Entry 8ZDO (electron microscopy, 2.97 A resolution); this record covers chains s and t of the 39 polymer chains in the assembly.

# Chain s (and t)
Name: Baseplate hub protein (gp18)
Organism: Mycolicibacterium smegmatis MC2 155
Notes: chain t of this document is another copy of the same molecule, construct and numbering; everything in this record applies to it too
Sequence (587 residues; each row starts with the number of its first residue):
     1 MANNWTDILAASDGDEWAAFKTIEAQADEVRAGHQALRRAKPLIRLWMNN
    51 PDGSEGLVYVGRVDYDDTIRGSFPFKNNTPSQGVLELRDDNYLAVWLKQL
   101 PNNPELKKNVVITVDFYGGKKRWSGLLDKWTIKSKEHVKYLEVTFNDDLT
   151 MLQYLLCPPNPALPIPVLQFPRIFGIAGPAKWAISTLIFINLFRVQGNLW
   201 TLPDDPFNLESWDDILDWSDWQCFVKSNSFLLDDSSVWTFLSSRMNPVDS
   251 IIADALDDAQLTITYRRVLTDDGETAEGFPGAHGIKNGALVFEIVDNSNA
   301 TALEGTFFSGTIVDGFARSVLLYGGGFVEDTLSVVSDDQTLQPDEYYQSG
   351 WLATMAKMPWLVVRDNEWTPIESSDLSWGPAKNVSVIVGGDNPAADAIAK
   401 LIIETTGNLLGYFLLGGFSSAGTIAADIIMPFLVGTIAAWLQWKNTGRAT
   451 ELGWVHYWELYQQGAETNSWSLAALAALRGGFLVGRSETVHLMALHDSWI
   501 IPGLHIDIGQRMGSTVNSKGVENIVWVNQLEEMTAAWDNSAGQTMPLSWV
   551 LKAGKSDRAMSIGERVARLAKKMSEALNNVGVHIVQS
Disordered / not traced: 1

# Chain s / chain t interface
Residue-residue contacts (144; chain s residue first):
  Asn49(s) - Leu452(t)  hydrogen bond (side chain-backbone)
  Asn49(s) - Trp454(t)  hydrogen bond (side chain-backbone)
  Asn49(s) - Val455(t)  hydrogen bond (side chain-backbone)
  Ser54(s) - Trp454(t)
  Glu55(s) - Trp454(t)
  Gly56(s) - Trp454(t)
  Leu57(s) - Trp454(t)
  Leu57(s) - Val455(t)  hydrophobic
  Asp89(s) - Ser518(t)  hydrogen bond
  Asp90(s) - Lys519(t)
  Val95(s) - Lys519(t)
  Lys98(s) - Ser518(t)  hydrogen bond
  Lys98(s) - Lys519(t)  hydrogen bond (side chain-backbone)
  Lys98(s) - Val521(t)
  Gln99(s) - Gly520(t)
  Pro101(s) - Trp378(t)
  Pro101(s) - Trp526(t)  hydrophobic
  Asn102(s) - Ile524(t)
  Asn102(s) - Trp526(t)
  Lys107(s) - Thr450(t)  hydrogen bond (side chain-backbone)
  Lys107(s) - Glu451(t)
  Lys107(s) - Leu452(t)
  Lys108(s) - Trp378(t)
  Lys108(s) - Pro380(t)
  Lys108(s) - Glu451(t)  hydrogen bond (backbone-backbone)
  Lys108(s) - Leu452(t)
  Asn109(s) - Leu452(t)
  Asn109(s) - Val455(t)  hydrogen bond (side chain-backbone)
  Asn109(s) - His456(t)
  Leu126(s) - Val455(t)  hydrophobic
  Leu126(s) - Tyr457(t)
  Leu127(s) - Pro380(t)
  Asp128(s) - Gly379(t)
  Asp128(s) - Pro380(t)
  Asp128(s) - Lys382(t)  salt bridge
  Asp128(s) - Arg558(t)
  Lys129(s) - Trp378(t)
  Lys129(s) - Arg558(t)
  Lys129(s) - Ala559(t)
  Trp130(s) - Leu376(t)
  Trp130(s) - Ser377(t)
  Trp130(s) - Trp378(t)  hydrogen bond (backbone-backbone)
  Thr131(s) - Asp375(t)
  Thr131(s) - Leu376(t)
  Thr131(s) - Ser377(t)
  Ile132(s) - Ser374(t)
  Ile132(s) - Asp375(t)
  Ile132(s) - Leu376(t)  hydrogen bond (backbone-backbone)
  Ile132(s) - Val516(t)  hydrophobic
  Ser134(s) - Ser373(t)
  Ser134(s) - Ser374(t)
  Lys139(s) - Asp365(t)  salt bridge
  Lys139(s) - Ser373(t)  hydrogen bond
  Lys139(s) - Val516(t)
  Lys139(s) - Asn517(t)
  Asn146(s) - Lys382(t)
  Asn146(s) - Tyr457(t)
  Thr150(s) - Tyr457(t)  hydrogen bond
  Met151(s) - Val455(t)  hydrophobic
  Met151(s) - His456(t)
  Met151(s) - Tyr457(t)  hydrophobic
  Met151(s) - Trp458(t)
  Tyr154(s) - Lys382(t)
  Tyr154(s) - Asn383(t)
  Tyr154(s) - Tyr457(t)  hydrophobic
  Tyr154(s) - Trp458(t)
  Tyr154(s) - Glu459(t)  hydrogen bond (backbone-backbone)
  Tyr154(s) - Leu460(t)  hydrophobic
  Leu155(s) - Trp458(t)  hydrophobic
  Leu156(s) - Ile387(t)  hydrophobic
  Leu156(s) - Glu459(t)  hydrogen bond (backbone-side chain)
  Leu156(s) - Tyr461(t)
  Pro159(s) - Trp440(t)  hydrophobic
  Ile165(s) - Ile387(t)  hydrophobic
  Ile165(s) - Trp440(t)
  Ile165(s) - Gln442(t)
  Pro166(s) - Ala438(t)
  Pro166(s) - Trp440(t)
  Val167(s) - Ala438(t)  hydrogen bond (backbone-backbone)
  Leu168(s) - Thr436(t)
  Leu168(s) - Ile437(t)  hydrophobic
  Gln169(s) - Thr436(t)  hydrogen bond (backbone-backbone)
  Gln169(s) - Trp440(t)
  Phe170(s) - Leu433(t)  hydrophobic
  Phe170(s) - Thr436(t)
  Arg172(s) - Val434(t)  hydrogen bond (side chain-backbone)
  Arg172(s) - Gly435(t)
  Leu192(s) - Trp458(t)  hydrophobic
  Arg194(s) - Glu459(t)  salt bridge
  Val195(s) - Trp458(t)
  Asp220(s) - Trp454(t)  hydrogen bond (backbone-side chain)
  Trp221(s) - Trp454(t)
  Gln222(s) - Trp454(t)
  Gln222(s) - Val455(t)
  Gln222(s) - His456(t)  hydrogen bond (side chain-backbone)
  Gln222(s) - Trp458(t)
  Cys223(s) - Trp458(t)  hydrophobic
  Arg244(s) - Gly390(t)  hydrogen bond (side chain-backbone)
  Arg244(s) - Gly435(t)  hydrogen bond (side chain-backbone)
  Arg244(s) - Trp440(t)
  Met245(s) - Ile387(t)  hydrophobic
  Met245(s) - Trp440(t)  hydrophobic
  Arg267(s) - Val455(t)
  Asn287(s) - Trp454(t)
  Ile398(s) - Ile398(t)  hydrophobic
  Ile398(s) - Pro431(t)
  Ala399(s) - Pro431(t)  hydrophobic
  Ala399(s) - Phe432(t)  hydrophobic
  Ile402(s) - Leu401(t)
  Ile402(s) - Thr405(t)
  Ile402(s) - Pro431(t)  hydrophobic
  Ile403(s) - Ile428(t)
  Ile403(s) - Phe432(t)  hydrophobic
  Thr406(s) - Thr406(t)  hydrogen bond
  Leu410(s) - Leu410(t)  hydrophobic
  Leu410(s) - Phe413(t)  hydrophobic
  Leu414(s) - Phe413(t)  hydrophobic
  Val434(s) - Ser587(t)
  Ala570(s) - Leu569(t)  hydrophobic
  Ala570(s) - Met573(t)
  Met573(s) - Met573(t)  hydrophobic
  Ser574(s) - Met573(t)
  Leu577(s) - Gln463(t)
  Leu577(s) - Met573(t)
  Leu577(s) - Ala576(t)  hydrophobic
  Leu577(s) - Leu577(t)  hydrophobic
  Asn578(s) - Tyr461(t)
  Asn578(s) - Gln463(t)
  Val580(s) - Val580(t)  hydrophobic
  Gly581(s) - Gln463(t)
  Val582(s) - Gly390(t)
  Val582(s) - Trp440(t)  hydrophobic
  Ile584(s) - Asp391(t)
  Ile584(s) - Val580(t)  hydrophobic
  Ile584(s) - Ile584(t)  hydrophobic
  Val585(s) - Val585(t)
  Gln586(s) - Asp391(t)
  Gln586(s) - Pro393(t)
  Gln586(s) - Ile398(t)
  Gln586(s) - Asn468(t)  hydrogen bond
  Ser587(s) - Arg172(t)  hydrogen bond
  Ser587(s) - Ala397(t)
  Ser587(s) - Ile398(t)
  Ser587(s) - Val585(t)
Other interface residues (no listed pair), chain s (79 interface residues in all): Leu100, Val111, Lys133, Pro171, Gln196, Ser219, Lys286, Gly288, Ala289, Val566
Other interface residues (no listed pair), chain t (73 interface residues in all): Asn392, Asp396, Ile402, Leu409, Gly453, Thr467, Val566, His583

# Overview
The interface between chain s and chain t involves 79 residues on one side and 73 on the other; the contacts
include 25 hydrogen bonds and 3 salt bridges. Among the polar pairs are Asp128(s)-Lys382(t),
Lys139(s)-Asp365(t) and Arg194(s)-Glu459(t).
Both chains are Baseplate hub protein (gp18) (Mycolicibacterium smegmatis MC2 155). Entry 8ZDO (Cryo-EM
structure of Mycobacteriophage Douge baseplate (gp13, gp17, gp23, gp16, gp18 and gp20)) was determined by
electron microscopy together with 8ZDJ, 8ZDK, 8ZDL and 8ZDQ from the same study.
